4S04 - chains B and C of the 4 polymer chains in the assembly; structure by X-ray diffraction, 3.20 A resolution.

== Chain B ==
Name: DNA-binding transcriptional regulator BasR
Organism: Klebsiella pneumoniae
Reference sequence: S5YJU7 (S5YJU7_KLEPN); residue numbers follow UniProt; this construct covers 1-223
Sequence (232 residues; numbered 1 to 232; the number before each row is that of its first residue):
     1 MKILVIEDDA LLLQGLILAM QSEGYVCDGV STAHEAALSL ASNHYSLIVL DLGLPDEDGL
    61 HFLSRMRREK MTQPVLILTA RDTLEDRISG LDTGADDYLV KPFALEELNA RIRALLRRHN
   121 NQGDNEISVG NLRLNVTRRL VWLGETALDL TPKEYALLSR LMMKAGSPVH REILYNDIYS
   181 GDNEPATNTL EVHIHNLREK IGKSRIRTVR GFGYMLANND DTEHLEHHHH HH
Disordered / not traced: 220-232
Differences from the reference sequence: engineered mutation Gly181 (Trp in S5YJU7), Asp220 (Ile in S5YJU7); expression tag (224-232)
Ion coordination: Mg2+: Asp8, Asp51, Gly53; beryllium trifluoride ion near Asp51 (its only coordinating residue here)
From the paper describing this entry:
  - binding site for beryllium trifluoride ion: Asp51
  - binding site for the 25-nt DNA strand (chain C): Thr187, Asn188, Val192, Arg210
  - self-association interface (contacts with another copy of this molecule); pairs are residue here / residue on that copy: Arg138-Ser167, Asp149-Arg207 (salt bridge), Arg139, Leu140
  - mutagenesis - W181G/I220D (200.6+/-8.2 nM): unchanged binding to DNA
  - mutagenesis - W181G/I220D: unchanged signaling
  - mutagenesis - N43A, S46A, N120A, N176A, W181G: decreased signaling
  - mutagenesis - N176A (364.9+/-11.6 nM), N188A, N196A, R210A (3036.8+/-11.7 nM): decreased binding to DNA
  - mutagenesis - N188A, N196A, R210A: abolished signaling
  - mutagenesis - R160A (2.7-fold): increased signaling
  - mutagenesis - N43A, S46A: decreased expression
  - mutagenesis - W181G/I220D (200.6+/-8.2 nM): unchanged binding to the 25-nt DNA strand (chain C)
  - mutagenesis - N176A (364.9+/-11.6 nM), N188A, N196A, R210A (3036.8+/-11.7 nM): decreased binding to the 25-nt DNA strand (chain C)

== Chain C ==
Molecule: 25-nt DNA strand
Sequence (25 nucleotides; each row starts with the number of its first residue):
     1 ATTTCTTAAT ATTATCCTAA GCAAG

== Chain B / chain C interface ==
Contacting residue pairs (19):
  Thr151(B) with DT15(C), sugar contact; DC16(C), hydrogen bond to the phosphate
  Pro152(B) with DC16(C), phosphate contact
  Lys153(B) with DC16(C), hydrogen bond to the phosphate; DC17(C), salt bridge to the phosphate
  Tyr179(B) with DC17(C), hydrogen bond to the phosphate
  Pro185(B) with DT18(C), phosphate contact
  Ala186(B) with DT18(C), phosphate contact
  Thr187(B) with DC17(C), sugar contact; DT18(C), hydrogen bond to the phosphate; DA19(C), base contact
  Asn188(B) with DT18(C), base contact; DA19(C), hydrogen bond to the base
  Thr189(B) with DC17(C), phosphate contact
  Val192(B) with DT18(C), base contact
  His193(B) with DC16(C), phosphate contact; DC17(C), salt bridge to the phosphate
  Arg210(B) with DA24(C), base contact; DG25(C), hydrogen bond to the sugar

== In short ==
12 residues of chain B and 7 residues of chain C are in contact, with 6 hydrogen bonds and 2 salt bridges.
Polar pairs include Asn188(B)-DA19(C), Arg210(B)-DG25(C) and Thr151(B)-DC16(C). The paper reports a binding
site for the 25-nt DNA strand (chain C) at Thr187(B), Asn188(B) and Val192(B) among others; N43A, S46A and
N120A of chain B, among others, reduce signaling; 10 substitutions were tested in all.
Chain B is DNA-binding transcriptional regulator BasR (Klebsiella pneumoniae) and chain C is a 25-nt DNA
strand; the structure, Crystal structure of Klebsiella pneumoniae PmrA in complex with PmrA box DNA, was
determined by X-ray diffraction, deposited together with 4S05.
